PDB entry 8VN2 | X-ray diffraction, 1.63 A resolution | chains C and B of the 4 polymer chains in the assembly

== Chain C ==
Molecule: 21-nt DNA strand
Sequence (21 nucleotides; each row starts with the number of its first residue):
   401 TTGACTCTCT TAAGAGAGTC A
Bound ions: Mg2+: DA413, DG414 (shared with Asn319(B) of chain B); Na+: DA413, DG414 (shared with Asn319(B) of chain B)

== Chain B ==
Molecule: Intron-encoded endonuclease I-PpoI
Organism: Physarum polycephalum
Notes: EC 3.1.-.-
UniProt: Q94702 (PPO1_PHYPO); residues 202-363 here correspond to UniProt positions 2-163 (UniProt number = residue number - 200)
Chain sequence (162 residues; row label = number of the first residue in the row):
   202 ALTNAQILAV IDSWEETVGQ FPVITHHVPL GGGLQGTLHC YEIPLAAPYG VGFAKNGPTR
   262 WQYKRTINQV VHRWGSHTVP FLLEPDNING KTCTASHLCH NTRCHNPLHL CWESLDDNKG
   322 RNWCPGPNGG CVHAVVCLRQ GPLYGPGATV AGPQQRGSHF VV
Bound ions: Zn2+ site 1: Cys241, Cys300, Cys305, His310; Mg2+: Asn319 (shared with DA413(C), DG414(C) of chain C); Na+: Asn319 (shared with DA413(C), DG414(C) of chain C); Zn2+ site 2: Cys325, Cys332, His334, Cys338

== Chain C / chain B interface ==
Pairs across the interface - 25 pairs, chain C then chain B:
  DA413(C) - Leu316(B)  base contact
  DA413(C) - Asn319(B)  phosphate contact
  DA413(C) - Lys320(B)  base contact
  DA413(C) - Asn323(B)  hydrogen bond to the phosphate
  DA413(C) - Leu344(B)  phosphate contact
  DG414(C) - Arg261(B)  base contact
  DG414(C) - Thr295(B)  phosphate contact
  DG414(C) - Ala296(B)  phosphate contact
  DG414(C) - Ser297(B)  phosphate contact
  DG414(C) - His298(B)  salt bridge to the phosphate
  DG414(C) - Leu316(B)  sugar contact
  DG414(C) - Asn319(B)  hydrogen bond to the phosphate
  DA415(C) - Asn257(B)  base contact
  DA415(C) - Arg261(B)  salt bridge to the phosphate
  DA415(C) - Thr279(B)  phosphate contact
  DA415(C) - Thr295(B)  phosphate contact
  DA415(C) - Ala296(B)  hydrogen bond to the phosphate
  DA415(C) - Trp313(B)  phosphate contact
  DG416(C) - Asn257(B)  hydrogen bond to the base
  DG416(C) - Gln263(B)  base contact
  DG416(C) - Gly276(B)  hydrogen bond to the phosphate
  DA417(C) - Asn257(B)  base contact
  DA417(C) - Gln263(B)  hydrogen bond to the base
  DA417(C) - Arg274(B)  hydrogen bond to the base
  DG418(C) - Arg274(B)  hydrogen bond to the base
Interface residues without a listed pair, chain C (7 interface residues in all): DA412
Interface residues without a listed pair, chain B (18 interface residues in all): Trp275, Thr303

== Overview ==
The interface between chain C and chain B involves 7 residues on one side and 18 on the other; the contacts
include 8 hydrogen bonds and 2 salt bridges. Among the polar pairs are DG416(C)-Asn257(B), DA417(C)-Gln263(B)
and DA417(C)-Arg274(B).
Chain C is a 21-nt DNA strand and chain B is Intron-encoded endonuclease I-PpoI (Physarum polycephalum); the
structure, Homing endonuclease I-PpoI-DNA complex:reaction at pH6.0 (K+ MES) with 500 uM Mg2+ for 320s, was
determined by X-ray diffraction (same publication as 8VMO, 8VMP, 8VMQ, 8VMR, 8VMS, 8VMT and 35 further
entries).
